PDB entry 5MQ3 | electron microscopy, 5.40 A resolution (low resolution: residue-level contacts below are approximate; hydrogen-bond / salt-bridge calls are withheld) | chains AA and AE of the 180 polymer chains in the assembly

# Chain AA (and AE)
Molecule: 6,7-dimethyl-8-ribityllumazine synthase
Source organism: Aquifex aeolicus
Notes: EC 2.5.1.78; chain AE of this document is another copy of the same molecule, construct and numbering; everything in this record applies to it too
Reference sequence: O66529 (RISB_AQUAE); residues 1-154 here = UniProt positions 1-154
Chain sequence (161 residues; row label = number of the first residue in the row):
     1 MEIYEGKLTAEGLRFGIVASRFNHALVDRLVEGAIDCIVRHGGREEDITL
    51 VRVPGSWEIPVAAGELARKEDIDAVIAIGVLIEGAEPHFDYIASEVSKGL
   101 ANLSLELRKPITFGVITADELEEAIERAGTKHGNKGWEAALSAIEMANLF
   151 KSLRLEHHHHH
Construct notes: conflict Glu-2 (Gln in O66529), Glu-83 (Arg in O66529), Glu-86 (Thr in O66529), Glu-120 (Thr in O66529), Glu-123 (Gln in O66529); expression tag (155-161)
Curated features (UniProtKB/Swiss-Prot):
  - active site: His-88 (Proton donor)
  - binding site (5-amino-6-(D-ribitylamino)uracil): Phe-22, Asn-23, Ser-56 to Glu-58, Val-80 to Ile-82, Phe-113, Lys-135
  - binding site ((2S)-2-hydroxy-3-oxobutyl phosphate): Arg-127
What the authors report for this chain:
  - conformationally variable residues (helix shift, loop rearrangement): Ile-82 to Asp-90, Thr-117 to Asn-134

# Chain AA / chain AE interface
Contacting residue pairs - 10 pairs, chain AA then chain AE:
  Glu-45(AA) with Met-1(AE)
  Glu-46(AA) with Met-1(AE)
  Ile-48(AA) with Glu-2(AE)
  Leu-50(AA) with Glu-2(AE); Ile-3(AE); Tyr-4(AE)
  Val-51(AA) with Tyr-4(AE)
  Arg-52(AA) with Tyr-4(AE)
  Pro-54(AA) with Ser-142(AE)
  Pro-87(AA) with Thr-117(AE)
Interface residues without a listed pair, chain AA (9 interface residues in all): Thr-49
Interface residues without a listed pair, chain AE (7 interface residues in all): Glu-5

# In short
9 residues of chain AA and 7 residues of chain AE are in contact. UniProt lists active-site residue
His-88(AA), 10 residues binding 5-amino-6-(D-ribitylamino)uracil and (2S)-2-hydroxy-3-oxobutyl
phosphate-binding residue Arg-127(AA) on chain AA. The paper reports conformational variability at Ile-82(AA)
and Thr-117(AA).
Both chains are 6,7-dimethyl-8-ribityllumazine synthase (Aquifex aeolicus). Entry 5MQ3 (Structure of AaLS-neg)
was determined by electron microscopy together with 5MPP and 5MQ7 from the same study.
